PDB entry 3NBY | X-ray diffraction, 3.42 A resolution | chains C and A of the 3 polymer chains in the assembly

# Chain C
Molecule: GTP-binding nuclear protein Ran
Source organism: Homo sapiens
Reference sequence: P62826 (RAN_HUMAN); residue numbers follow UniProt; this construct covers 5-180
Sequence (176 residues; each row starts with the number of its first residue):
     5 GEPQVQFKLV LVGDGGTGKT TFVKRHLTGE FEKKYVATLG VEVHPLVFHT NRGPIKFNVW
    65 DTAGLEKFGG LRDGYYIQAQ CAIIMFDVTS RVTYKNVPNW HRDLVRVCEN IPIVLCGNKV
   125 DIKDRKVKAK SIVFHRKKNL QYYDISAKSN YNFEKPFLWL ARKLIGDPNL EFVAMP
Disordered / not traced: 5-8, 180
Construct notes: engineered mutation Leu69 (Gln in P62826)
Residues lining bound ligands: GTP (guanosine-5'-triphosphate): Asp18, Gly19, Gly20, Thr21, Gly22, Lys23, Thr24, Thr25, Phe35, Glu36, Lys37, Lys38, Tyr39, Val40, Ala41, Thr42, Asp65, Thr66, Asn122, Lys123, Asp125, Ile126, Ser150, Ala151, Lys152
UniProt features mapped onto this chain:
  - region: Lys37 to Val45 (Switch-I), Gly68 to Gln84 (Switch-II)
  - binding site (GTP): Asp18 to Thr25, Glu36 to Thr42, Gly68, Asn122 to Asp125, Ser150 to Lys152
  - modified residue: Thr24 (Phosphothreonine), Lys37 (N6-acetyllysine), Lys60 (N6-acetyllysine), Lys71 (N6-acetyllysine), Lys99 (N6-acetyllysine), Lys134 (N6-acetyllysine), Lys159 (N6-acetyllysine)
  - cross-link (Glycyl lysine isopeptide (Lys-Gly)): Lys71 (interchain with G-Cter in SUMO2), Lys152 (interchain with G-Cter in SUMO2)
  - mutagenesis: Gly19 (G19V: Blocks DNA replication; when associated with L-69), Thr24 (T24L: Has low binding affinity for GTP and GDP. Almost completely abolishes interaction with BIRC5; T24N: Has low binding affinity for GTP and GDP. Decreases nuclear import of proteins and RNA ...), Thr25 (T25A: Minor effect on the interaction with the alpha phosphate group of bound GTP), Lys37 (K37Q: Mimics acetylation; enhances the nuclear export of RELA/p65; K37R: Decreased acetylation), Tyr39 (Y39A: Abolishes steric hindrance that traps the essential Q-69 in an unreactive position, and causes slow GTP hydrolysis in wild-type ...), Glu70 (E70A: Strongly decreases the relase of bound GDP), Arg76 (R76E: Probable loss of interaction with NUTF2. Loss of transport to the nucleus), Lys134 (K134Q: Loss of normal mitotic chromosome segregation and defective mitotic spindle orientation; K134R: Loss of normal mitotic chromosome segregation and formation of sister chromatid bridges)

# Chain A
Molecule: Exportin-1
Source organism: Mus musculus
Reference sequence: Q6P5F9 (XPO1_MOUSE); numbering as in UniProt (aligned over 1-1071)
Sequence (1073 residues; row label = number of the first residue in the row; numbers below 1 keep their minus sign (Gly-1 is residue -1)):
    -1 GSMPAIMTML ADHAARQLLD FSQKLDINLL DNVVNCLYHG EGAQQRMAQE VLTHLKEHPD
    59 AWTRVDTILE FSQNMNTKYY GLQILENVIK TRWKILPRNQ CEGIKKYVVG LIIKTSSDPT
   119 CVEKEKVYIG KLNMILVQIL KQEWPKHWPT FISDIVGASR TSESLCQNNM VILKLLSEEV
   179 FDFSSGQITQ VKAKHLKDSM CNEFSQIFQL CQFVMENSQN APLVHATLET LLRFLNWIPL
   239 GYIFETKLIS TLIYKFLNVP MFRNVSLKCL TEIAGVSVSQ YEEQFETLFT LTMMQLKQML
   299 PLNTNIRLAY SNGKDDEQNF IQNLSLFLCT FLKEHGQLLE KRLNLREALM EALHYMLLVS
   359 EVEETEIFKI CLEYWNHLAA ELYRESPFST SASPLLSGSQ HFDIPPRRQL YLTVLSKVRL
   419 LMVSRMAKPE EVLVVENDQG EVVREFMKDT DSINLYKNMR ETLVYLTHLD YVDTEIIMTK
   479 KLQNQVNGTE WSWKNLNTLC WAIGSISGAM HEEDEKRFLV TVIKDLLGLC EQKRGKDNKA
   539 IIASNIMYIV GQYPRFLRAH WKFLKTVVNK LFEFMHETHD GVQDMACDTF IKIAQKCRRH
   599 FVQVQVGEVM PFIDEILNNI NTIICDLQPQ QVHTFYEAVG YMIGAQTDQT VQEHLIEKYM
   659 LLPNQVWDSI IQQATKNVDI LKDPETVKQL GSILKTNVRA CKAVGHPFVI QLGRIYLDML
   719 NVYKCLSENI SAAIQANGEM VTKQPLIRSM RTVKRETLKL ISGWVSRSND PQMVAENFVP
   779 PLLDAVLIDY QRNVPAAREP EVLSTMAIIV NKLGGHITAE IPQIFDAVFE CTLNMINKDF
   839 EEYPEHRTNF FLLLQAVNSH CFPAFLAIPP AQFKLVLDSI IWAFKHTMRN VADTGLQILF
   899 TLLQNVAQEE AAAQSFYQTY FCDILQHIFS VVTDTSHTAG LTMHASILAY MFNLVEEGKI
   959 STPLNPGNPV NNQMFIQDYV ANLLKSAFPH LQDAQVKLFV TGLFSLNQDI PAFKEHLRDF
  1019 LVQIKEFAGE DTSDLFLEER ETALRQAQEE KHKLQMSVPG ILNPHEIPEE MCD
Disordered / not traced: -1 to 11, 67-69, 1056-1071
Construct notes: expression tag (-1 to 0)
UniProt features mapped onto this chain:
  - modified residue: Ser391 (Phosphoserine), Lys446 (N6-acetyllysine), Thr448 (Phosphothreonine), Ser450 (Phosphoserine), Tyr454 (Phosphotyrosine), Lys693 (N6-acetyllysine), Ser1031 (Phosphoserine)
Reported in the primary citation:
  - mutagenesis - A541K: abolished binding to PKI NES
  - mutagenesis - C528S, C528W: decreased binding to NES
  - mutagenesis - C528A, C528T, C528V: unchanged binding to NES
  - mutagenesis - C528V: unchanged binding to Snurportin-1
  - mutagenesis - C528W, A541K: decreased binding to Snurportin-1

# Interface between chain C and chain A
Residue-residue contacts - 70 pairs, chain C then chain A:
  Lys12(C) - Leu35(A)
  Lys37(C) - Pro842(A)
  Lys37(C) - Glu843(A)
  Lys38(C) - Glu840(A)
  Lys38(C) - Pro842(A)
  Tyr39(C) - Glu839(A)
  Tyr39(C) - Thr885(A)
  Val40(C) - Glu839(A)
  Gly44(C) - Met45(A)
  Val45(C) - Met45(A)
  Trp64(C) - Cys34(A)
  Trp64(C) - Leu35(A)  hydrophobic
  Leu69(C) - Ser934(A)
  Glu70(C) - Thr933(A)  hydrogen bond
  Glu70(C) - Lys1023(A)  salt bridge
  Lys71(C) - Asp932(A)  salt bridge
  Lys71(C) - Thr933(A)  hydrogen bond
  Lys71(C) - Ser934(A)
  Leu75(C) - Val49(A)  hydrophobic
  Leu75(C) - Gln81(A)  hydrogen bond (backbone-side chain)
  Asp77(C) - Tyr77(A)  hydrogen bond
  Asp77(C) - Gln81(A)
  Asp77(C) - Lys129(A)
  Gly78(C) - Leu35(A)
  Gly78(C) - Gln81(A)
  Tyr79(C) - Met45(A)
  Ile81(C) - Asn74(A)
  Ile81(C) - Tyr77(A)  hydrophobic
  Gln82(C) - Tyr36(A)
  Val96(C) - Ala937(A)  hydrophobic
  Pro102(C) - Phe181(A)
  Asn103(C) - Phe181(A)
  Arg106(C) - Phe181(A)
  Arg106(C) - Gln185(A)
  Arg110(C) - Met132(A)  hydrogen bond
  Arg110(C) - Leu173(A)
  Arg110(C) - Glu176(A)  salt bridge
  Arg110(C) - Glu177(A)  salt bridge
  Val111(C) - Val125(A)
  Glu113(C) - Lys124(A)
  Val124(C) - Met445(A)
  Lys127(C) - Lys446(A)
  Arg129(C) - Asp447(A)  hydrogen bond (side chain-backbone)
  Arg129(C) - Thr448(A)
  Arg129(C) - Asp449(A)
  Lys132(C) - Asp447(A)  salt bridge
  Ala133(C) - Asp449(A)
  Ala133(C) - Asn452(A)
  Lys134(C) - Asn452(A)
  His139(C) - Glu364(A)  salt bridge
  Arg140(C) - Gln320(A)  hydrogen bond (backbone-side chain)
  Arg140(C) - Ile368(A)
  Arg140(C) - Glu371(A)  salt bridge
  Lys141(C) - Lys266(A)
  Lys141(C) - Leu324(A)
  Lys142(C) - Arg231(A)
  Asn143(C) - Asn317(A)
  Asn143(C) - Gln320(A)
  Asn143(C) - Asn321(A)
  Gln145(C) - Glu364(A)
  Tyr146(C) - Glu364(A)
  Asp148(C) - Thr448(A)
  Asp148(C) - Asp449(A)  hydrogen bond (side chain-backbone)
  Ser153(C) - Leu431(A)
  Ser153(C) - Val433(A)
  Tyr155(C) - Glu429(A)  hydrogen bond
  Tyr155(C) - Met445(A)  hydrophobic
  Tyr155(C) - Thr448(A)
  Tyr155(C) - Ser450(A)  hydrogen bond
  Lys167(C) - Asp313(A)  salt bridge
Interface residues without a listed pair, chain C (46 interface residues in all): Leu43, Gly74, Arg76, Ser94, Asn154
Interface residues without a listed pair, chain A (54 interface residues in all): Glu48, Glu362, Lys367, Phe838, Met886, Arg887, Thr936

# Overview
46 residues of chain C and 54 residues of chain A are in contact; the contacts include 10 hydrogen bonds and 8
salt bridges. Among the polar pairs are Glu70(C)-Lys1023(A), Lys71(C)-Asp932(A) and Arg110(C)-Glu176(A). From
the paper: C528S and C528W of chain A reduce binding to NES; C528W and A541K of chain A reduce binding to
Snurportin-1; 6 substitutions were tested in all.
Here chain C is GTP-binding nuclear protein Ran (Homo sapiens) and chain A is Exportin-1 (Mus musculus). Entry
3NBY (Crystal structure of the PKI NES-CRM1-RanGTP nuclear export complex) was determined by X-ray diffraction
(same publication as 3NBZ, 3NC0 and 3NC1).
